PDB entry 1YE2 | X-ray diffraction, 1.80 A resolution | chains A and B of the 4 polymer chains in the assembly

# Chain A
Molecule: Hemoglobin alpha chain
From: Homo sapiens
UniProtKB: P69905 (HBA_HUMAN); residues 1-141 here = UniProt positions 1-141
Sequence (141 residues; numbered 1 to 141; the number before each row is that of its first residue):
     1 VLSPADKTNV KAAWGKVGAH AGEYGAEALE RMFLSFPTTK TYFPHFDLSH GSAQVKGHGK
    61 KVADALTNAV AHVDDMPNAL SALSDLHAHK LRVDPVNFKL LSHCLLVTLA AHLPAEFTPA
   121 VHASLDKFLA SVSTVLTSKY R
Bound ions: heme Fe: His87 (together with oxygen molecule)
Small-molecule neighbours: heme / oxygen molecule: Leu29, Met32, Thr39, Tyr42, Phe43, His45, Phe46, His58, Lys61, Val62, Ala65, Leu66, Leu83, Leu86, His87, Leu91, Val93, Asn97, Phe98, Leu101, Val132, Leu136
Swiss-Prot annotation at these positions:
  - site: Lys61 (Not glycated)
  - natural variant: Asp6 (A6D: In J-Toronto; this construct carries the variant), Ala13 (A13D: In J-Paris 1/J-Aljezur), Glu27 (A27E: In Shenyang; this construct carries the variant), Lys61 (K61N: In Zambia; deletion: In Clinic), Asp64 (A64D: In Pontoise; this construct carries the variant), Asp75 (D75A: In Lille; D75G: In Chapel Hill; D75N: In G-Pest), Ala111 (A111D: In Petah Tikva)

# Chain B
Molecule: Hemoglobin beta chain
From: Homo sapiens
UniProtKB: P68871 (HBB_HUMAN); numbering as in UniProt (aligned over 1-146)
Sequence (146 residues; numbered 1 to 146; the number before each row is that of its first residue):
     1 MHLTPEEKSA VTALWGKVNV DEVGGEALGR LLVVFPWTQR FFESFGDLST PDAVMGNPKV
    61 KAHGKKVLGA FSDGLAHLDN LKGTFATLSE LHCDKLHVDP ENFRLLGNVL VCVLAHHFGK
   121 EFTPPVQAAY QKVVAGVANA LAHKYH
Differences from the reference sequence: engineered mutation Met1 (Val in P68871), Phe35 (Tyr in P68871)
Bound ions: heme Fe: His92 (together with oxygen molecule)
Small-molecule neighbours: heme / oxygen molecule: Leu31, Thr38, Phe41, Phe42, Phe45, His63, Lys66, Val67, Ala70, Phe71, Phe85, Leu88, Leu91, His92, Leu96, Val98, Asn102, Phe103, Leu106, Val137, Leu141
Swiss-Prot annotation at these positions:
  - natural variant: Leu3 (H3L: In Graz; this construct carries the variant), Glu7 (E7A: In G-Makassar; E7K: In Hb C; E7Q: In Machida; E7V: In SKCA), Lys8 (E8K: In G-Siriraj; this construct carries the variant), Val11 (A11V: In Iraq-Halabja; this construct carries the variant), Gly16 (W16G: In Randwick; this construct carries the variant), Val23 (E23V: In D-Granada; this construct carries the variant), Gly24 (V24G: In Miyashiro; this construct carries the variant), Gly25 (G25D: In Moscva; G25R: In Riverdale-Bronx; G25V: In Savannah), Leu32 (L32P: In Yokohama), Val33 (L33V: In Muscat; this construct carries the variant), Phe35 (V35F: In Pitie-Salpetriere; this construct carries the variant), Arg40 (Q40R: In Tianshui; this construct carries the variant), 12 further natural variant entries in UniProt

# How chain A and chain B interact
Contacting residue pairs (36):
  Glu30(A) - Pro124(B)
  Arg31(A) - Phe122(B)  hydrogen bond (side chain-backbone)
  Arg31(A) - Thr123(B)
  Arg31(A) - Pro124(B)
  Arg31(A) - Gln127(B)  hydrogen bond
  Leu34(A) - Pro124(B)  hydrophobic
  Leu34(A) - Pro125(B)
  Leu34(A) - Ala128(B)
  Ser35(A) - Gln127(B)
  Ser35(A) - Ala128(B)  hydrogen bond (side chain-backbone)
  Ser35(A) - Gln131(B)
  Phe36(A) - Gln131(B)
  Lys99(A) - Asn108(B)
  His103(A) - Asn108(B)
  His103(A) - Gln131(B)  hydrogen bond
  Cys104(A) - Gln127(B)
  Val107(A) - Val111(B)  hydrophobic
  Val107(A) - Ala115(B)
  Val107(A) - Gln127(B)
  Ala110(A) - Cys112(B)
  Ala110(A) - Ala115(B)
  Ala110(A) - His116(B)
  Ala111(A) - Ala115(B)
  Ala111(A) - Gly119(B)
  Pro114(A) - His116(B)  hydrogen bond (backbone-side chain)
  Phe117(A) - Arg30(B)  hydrogen bond (backbone-side chain)
  Phe117(A) - His116(B)
  Thr118(A) - Arg30(B)
  Pro119(A) - Arg30(B)
  Pro119(A) - Met55(B)  hydrophobic
  His122(A) - Arg30(B)  hydrogen bond
  His122(A) - Val34(B)
  His122(A) - Cys112(B)
  Ala123(A) - Val34(B)  hydrophobic
  Asp126(A) - Val34(B)
  Asp126(A) - Phe35(B)
Also at the interface, not in a pair above, chain A (21 interface residues in all): Leu106, Leu113, Ala120
Also at the interface, not in a pair above, chain B (21 interface residues in all): Glu26, Val33, Pro51, Lys120

# In short
Chain A and chain B each contribute 21 residues to their interface; the contacts include 7 hydrogen bonds.
Among the polar pairs are Arg31(A)-Phe122(B), Arg31(A)-Gln127(B) and Ser35(A)-Ala128(B). Bound to chain A:
heme / oxygen molecule. Ligands of chain B: heme / oxygen molecule.
Chain A is Hemoglobin alpha chain and chain B is Hemoglobin beta chain, both from Homo sapiens; the structure,
T-To-T(High) quaternary transitions in human hemoglobin: betaY35F oxy (2MM IHP, 20% PEG) (1 test set), was
determined by X-ray diffraction together with 1XXT, 1XY0, 1XZ5, 1XZ7, 1XZU, 1XZV and 45 further entries from
the same study.
